Entry 4A8J (X-ray diffraction, 2.10 A resolution); this record covers chains A and C of the 6 polymer chains in the assembly.

# Chain A
Molecule: Elongator complex protein 4
From: Saccharomyces cerevisiae S288C
UniProtKB: Q02884 (ELP4_YEAST); residues 66-426 here = UniProt positions 66-426
Chain sequence (361 residues; each row starts with the number of its first residue):
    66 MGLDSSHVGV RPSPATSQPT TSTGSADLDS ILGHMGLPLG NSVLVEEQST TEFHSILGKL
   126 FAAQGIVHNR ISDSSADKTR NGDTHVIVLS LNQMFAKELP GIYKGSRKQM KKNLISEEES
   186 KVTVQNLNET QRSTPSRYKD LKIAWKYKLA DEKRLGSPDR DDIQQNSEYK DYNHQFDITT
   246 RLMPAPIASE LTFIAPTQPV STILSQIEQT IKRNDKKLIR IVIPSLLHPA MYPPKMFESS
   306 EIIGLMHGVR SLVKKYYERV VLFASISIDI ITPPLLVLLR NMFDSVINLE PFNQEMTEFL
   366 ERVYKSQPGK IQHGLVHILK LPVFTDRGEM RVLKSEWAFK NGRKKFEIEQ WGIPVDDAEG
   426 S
Disordered / not traced: 66, 137-144, 169-233, 417-426
Modified residues: Mse66, Mse175 (selenomethionine); Mse100, Mse159, Mse248, Mse296, Mse301, Mse311, Mse347, Mse361, Mse395 (selenomethionine; parent Met)

# Chain C
Molecule: Elongator complex protein 6
From: Saccharomyces cerevisiae S288C
UniProtKB: Q04868 (ELP6_YEAST); residues 1-273 here = UniProt positions 1-273
Chain sequence (280 residues; numbered -6 to 273; the number before each row is that of its first residue; numbers below 1 keep their minus sign (Mse-6 is residue -6)):
    -6 MHHHHHHMGS VQRQDLVLFS DQSVLPAHFF QDSNSHNLFF ITHQSCTQPL WMINALVETH
    54 VLGSPSSLNE SSSSMLPSST RSHAVLASFI HEQNYFTNSL NKLKIPSNNY NVLDFLSDFI
   114 VNNIHNKPRD KILSDVLAKF SAAIQNNPTD TIVIIEQPEL LLSLVSGLTC SELNNKFITP
   174 LLRQCKVLII VSNSDIFNID EYDASVHSSN LQNFYKSSFI KSMINLNLNP LKTGFAKDVT
   234 GSLHVCRGGA PIATSNTSLH VVENEYLYLN EKESTKLFYR
Disordered / not traced: -6 to 4, 64-67, 227-228
Modified residues: Mse-6, Mse1 (selenomethionine); Mse45, Mse68, Mse216 (selenomethionine; parent Met)
Differences from the reference sequence: initiating methionine (-6); expression tag (-5 to 0)

# How chain A and chain C interact
Pairs across the interface (56):
  Val265(A) with His118(C)
  Ser266(A) with His118(C)
  Leu269(A) with Ile113(C), hydrophobic; Val114(C), hydrophobic
  Ser304(A) with Ser156(C)
  Ser305(A) with Ser156(C), hydrogen bond (backbone-backbone); Leu157(C); Ser159(C)
  Ile308(A) with Leu157(C), hydrophobic
  Gly309(A) with Ile113(C); Leu157(C)
  His312(A) with Phe82(C), hydrogen bond (side chain-backbone); Phe108(C); Leu109(C); Ile113(C); Leu157(C)
  Arg315(A) with Ile83(C), hydrogen bond (side chain-backbone); His84(C)
  Ser316(A) with Leu109(C), hydrogen bond (side chain-backbone); Ser110(C); Asp111(C), hydrogen bond (side chain-backbone)
  Lys319(A) with Glu85(C); Leu109(C)
  Lys320(A) with Asp111(C), salt bridge
  Tyr322(A) with Asn87(C)
  Pro338(A) with Ile192(C), hydrophobic
  Pro339(A) with Ile189(C), hydrophobic; Tyr195(C); Ser201(C)
  Val342(A) with Ile192(C), hydrophobic
  Leu343(A) with Ser156(C)
  Asn346(A) with Ile83(C); Gln150(C), hydrogen bond; Leu153(C); Asn186(C), hydrogen bond
  Mse347(A) with Ile83(C), hydrophobic; Leu153(C), hydrophobic
  Thr390(A) with Ser38(C); Gln41(C)
  Asp391(A) with Gln41(C); Leu43(C); His84(C), salt bridge; Tyr88(C), hydrogen bond (backbone-side chain)
  Arg392(A) with Trp44(C); Asn263(C); Glu266(C)
  Gly393(A) with Gln41(C); Thr233(C); Asn263(C)
  Glu394(A) with Cys39(C); Asn263(C); Glu264(C); Lys265(C)
  Mse395(A) with Cys39(C); Thr233(C)
  Val397(A) with Cys39(C), hydrophobic
Interface residues without a listed pair, chain A (27 interface residues in all): Gly313
Interface residues without a listed pair, chain C (38 interface residues in all): Thr40, Phe112, Val158, Asp188, Pro223

# In short
The interface between chain A and chain C involves 27 residues on one side and 38 on the other, with 8
hydrogen bonds and 2 salt bridges. Polar contacts include Lys320(A)-Asp111(C), Asp391(A)-His84(C) and
His312(A)-Phe82(C).
Chain A is Elongator complex protein 4 and chain C is Elongator complex protein 6, both from Saccharomyces
cerevisiae S288C; the structure, Crystal Structure of the Elongator subcomplex Elp456, was determined by X-ray
diffraction.
